Entry 8GAF (electron microscopy, 3.64 A resolution); this record covers chains G and H of the 13 polymer chains in the assembly.

Chain G (and H):
Molecule: Cas8
Source organism: Neisseria lactamica
Notes: chain H of this document is another copy of the same molecule, construct and numbering; everything in this record applies to it too
UniProt: A0A1V0DVX6 (A0A1V0DVX6_NEILA); residues 1-582 here = UniProt positions 1-582
Amino-acid sequence (582 residues; numbered 1 to 582; the number before each row is that of its first residue):
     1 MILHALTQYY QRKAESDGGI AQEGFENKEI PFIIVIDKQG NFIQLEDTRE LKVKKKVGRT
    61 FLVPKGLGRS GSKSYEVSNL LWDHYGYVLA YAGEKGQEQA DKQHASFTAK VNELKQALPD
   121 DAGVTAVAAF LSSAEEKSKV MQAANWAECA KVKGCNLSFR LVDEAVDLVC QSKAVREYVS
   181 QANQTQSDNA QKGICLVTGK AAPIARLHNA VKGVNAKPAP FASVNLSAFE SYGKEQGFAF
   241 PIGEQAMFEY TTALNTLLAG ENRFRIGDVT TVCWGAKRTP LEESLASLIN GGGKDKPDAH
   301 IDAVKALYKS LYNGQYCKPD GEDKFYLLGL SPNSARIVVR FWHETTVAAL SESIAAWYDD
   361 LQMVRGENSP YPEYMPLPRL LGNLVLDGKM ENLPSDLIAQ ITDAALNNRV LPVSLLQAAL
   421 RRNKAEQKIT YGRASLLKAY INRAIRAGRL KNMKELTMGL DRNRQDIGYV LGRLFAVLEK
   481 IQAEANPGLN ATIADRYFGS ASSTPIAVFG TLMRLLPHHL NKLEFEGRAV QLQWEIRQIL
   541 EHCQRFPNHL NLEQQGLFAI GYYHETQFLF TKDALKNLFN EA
Unresolved in the structure: 279-298, 346-582 (chain H: 1-349)
Construct notes: conflict Ala190 (Val in A0A1V0DVX6), Ala239 (Ile in A0A1V0DVX6), Ile242 (Val in A0A1V0DVX6), Gly260 (Ser in A0A1V0DVX6), Thr271 (Ala in A0A1V0DVX6), Ala299 (Glu in A0A1V0DVX6), Ala306 (Thr in A0A1V0DVX6), Cys317 (Gln in A0A1V0DVX6), Glu322 (Lys in A0A1V0DVX6), Asp323 (Glu in A0A1V0DVX6), Ile481 (Thr in A0A1V0DVX6), Tyr562 (Cys in A0A1V0DVX6)

Interface between chain G and chain H:
Pairs across the interface (45):
  Arg265(G) - Pro378(H)
  Ile266(G) - Leu381(H)  hydrophobic
  Ile266(G) - Ile398(H)
  Gly267(G) - Lys389(H)
  Gly267(G) - Pro394(H)
  Gly267(G) - Ile398(H)
  Asp268(G) - Lys389(H)
  Asp268(G) - Met390(H)
  Asp268(G) - Asn392(H)
  Asp268(G) - Pro394(H)
  Ala303(G) - Ile354(H)  hydrophobic
  Ala303(G) - Tyr358(H)
  Val304(G) - Leu406(H)  hydrophobic
  Leu307(G) - Leu377(H)  hydrophobic
  Leu307(G) - Pro378(H)
  Tyr308(G) - Pro376(H)  hydrophobic
  Tyr308(G) - Pro378(H)  hydrophobic
  Leu311(G) - Pro372(H)  hydrophobic
  Leu311(G) - Tyr374(H)
  Tyr312(G) - Tyr358(H)  hydrogen bond
  Tyr312(G) - Tyr374(H)  hydrophobic
  Tyr312(G) - Met375(H)
  Tyr312(G) - Pro376(H)  hydrophobic
  Tyr312(G) - Leu377(H)
  Tyr316(G) - Gln362(H)  hydrogen bond
  Tyr316(G) - Tyr374(H)  hydrogen bond
  Cys317(G) - Ser351(H)
  Glu322(G) - Leu350(H)
  Glu322(G) - Ser351(H)
  Glu322(G) - Glu352(H)  hydrogen bond (side chain-backbone)
  Asp323(G) - Leu350(H)
  Lys324(G) - Leu350(H)
  Leu327(G) - Thr402(H)
  Arg340(G) - Pro394(H)  hydrogen bond (side chain-backbone)
  Arg340(G) - Ser395(H)  hydrogen bond
  Phe341(G) - Ala399(H)
  Phe341(G) - Thr402(H)
  Phe341(G) - Asp403(H)
  Trp342(G) - Asp403(H)  hydrogen bond (backbone-side chain)
  His343(G) - Asp403(H)  salt bridge
  His343(G) - Asn407(H)
  His343(G) - Arg409(H)  hydrogen bond
  Thr345(G) - Leu350(H)
  Thr345(G) - Asn407(H)  hydrogen bond (side chain-backbone)
  Thr345(G) - Arg409(H)  hydrogen bond
Other interface residues (no listed pair), chain G (23 interface residues in all): Phe325, Glu344
Other interface residues (no listed pair), chain H (28 interface residues in all): Ala355, Glu391, Gln400

Summary:
Chain G and chain H form an interface of 23 and 28 residues respectively, with 10 hydrogen bonds and 1 salt
bridge. Among the polar pairs are His343(G)-Asp403(H), Tyr312(G)-Tyr358(H) and Tyr316(G)-Gln362(H).
Both chains are Cas8 (Neisseria lactamica). Entry 8GAF (Exploiting Activation and Inactivation Mechanisms in
Type I-C CRISPR-Cas3 for Genome Editing Applications) was determined by electron microscopy together with
8G9S, 8G9T, 8G9U, 8GAM and 8GAN from the same study.
